1RAY - chain A; structure by X-ray diffraction, 1.80 A resolution.

[Chain A]
Name: Carbonic anhydrase II
Organism: Homo sapiens
Notes: EC 4.2.1.1
UniProt: P00918 (CAH2_HUMAN); the author numbering skips numbers that UniProt does not, so the offset changes along the chain: 2-125 = UniProt 1-124; 127-261 = UniProt 125-259
Amino-acid sequence (259 residues; each row starts with the number of its first residue; note: 1 number in that range is skipped by the numbering (no residue carries it; nothing is unmodelled there)):
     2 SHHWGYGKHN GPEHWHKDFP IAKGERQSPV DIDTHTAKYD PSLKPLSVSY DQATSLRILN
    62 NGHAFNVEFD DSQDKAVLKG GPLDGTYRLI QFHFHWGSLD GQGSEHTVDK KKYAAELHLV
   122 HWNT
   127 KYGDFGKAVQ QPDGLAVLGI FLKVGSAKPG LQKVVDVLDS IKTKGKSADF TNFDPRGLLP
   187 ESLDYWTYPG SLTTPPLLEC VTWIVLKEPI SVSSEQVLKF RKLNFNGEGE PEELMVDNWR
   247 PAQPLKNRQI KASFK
Disordered / not traced: 2
Metal / ion sites: Zn2+: H94, H96, H119 (together with azide ion)

[In short]
H94, H96 and H119 form the Zn2+ site.
Chain A is Carbonic anhydrase II (Homo sapiens); the structure, The structure of human carbonic anhydrase II
in complex with bromide and azide, was determined by X-ray diffraction together with 1RAZ from the same study.
